3MI0 - chains C and E of the 28 polymer chains in the assembly; structure by X-ray diffraction, 2.20 A resolution.

Chain C (and E):
Molecule: Proteasome subunit beta
From: Mycobacterium tuberculosis
Notes: EC 3.4.25.1; chain E of this document is another copy of the same molecule, construct and numbering; everything in this record applies to it too
Reference sequence: O33245 (PSB_MYCTU); residues 301-534 here correspond to UniProt positions 58-291 (UniProt number = residue number - 243)
Amino-acid sequence (240 residues; each row starts with the number of its first residue):
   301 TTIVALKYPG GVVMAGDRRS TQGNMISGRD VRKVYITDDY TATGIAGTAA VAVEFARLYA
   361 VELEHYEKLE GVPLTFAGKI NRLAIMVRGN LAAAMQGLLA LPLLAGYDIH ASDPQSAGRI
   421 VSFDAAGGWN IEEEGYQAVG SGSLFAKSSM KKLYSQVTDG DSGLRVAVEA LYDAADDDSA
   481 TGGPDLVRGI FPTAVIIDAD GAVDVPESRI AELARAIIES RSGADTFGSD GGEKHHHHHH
Disordered / not traced: 523-540 (chain E: 524-540)
Differences from the reference sequence: expression tag (535-540)
Ligand contacts:
  - dimethylformamide (DMF), molecule 1: Tyr308, Gly460, Ile496, Asp498, Val503
  - dimethylformamide (DMF), molecule 2: Ile326, Ser327, Arg329
  - dimethylformamide (DMF), molecule 3: Ile336, Thr337, Ala360, Val361, Glu364
  - dimethylformamide (DMF), molecule 4: His365, Tyr366, Leu369, Glu370
  - dimethylformamide (DMF), molecule 5: Ala377, Ile380, Asn381, Trp429
  - dimethylformamide (DMF), molecule 6: Tyr472, Ala475, Asp476, Gly483, Pro484
  - SA6 ((2R,3S,4R)-2-[(S)-(1S)-cyclohex-2-en-1-yl(hydroxy)methyl]-4-ethyl-3-hydroxy-3-methyl-5-oxopyrrolidine-2-carbaldehyde): Thr301, Arg319, Ser320, Thr321, Val331, Lys333, Ile345, Ala346, Gly347, Ala349, Ala352, Ser441, Ala480
From the paper describing this entry:
  - catalytic residues: Thr301 (citing earlier work)

Interface between chain C and chain E:
Residue-residue contacts (31):
  Asn324(C) - Asp478(E)
  Asn324(C) - Ser479(E)  hydrogen bond (backbone-backbone)
  Asn324(C) - Ala480(E)
  Met325(C) - Phe445(E)  hydrophobic
  Met325(C) - Asp477(E)
  Ile326(C) - Ala475(E)
  Ile326(C) - Asp476(E)
  Ile326(C) - Asp477(E)  hydrogen bond (backbone-backbone)
  Ile326(C) - Ser479(E)
  Arg329(C) - Asp476(E)  salt bridge
  Arg329(C) - Asp477(E)  salt bridge
  Tyr472(C) - Val487(E)
  Ala475(C) - Ile326(E)
  Asp476(C) - Ile326(E)
  Asp476(C) - Arg329(E)  salt bridge
  Asp476(C) - Arg488(E)  salt bridge
  Asp477(C) - Met325(E)
  Asp477(C) - Ile326(E)  hydrogen bond (backbone-backbone)
  Asp477(C) - Arg329(E)  salt bridge
  Asp478(C) - Asn324(E)
  Ser479(C) - Asn324(E)  hydrogen bond (side chain-backbone)
  Ser479(C) - Ile326(E)
  Ser479(C) - Ser479(E)
  Val487(C) - Tyr472(E)
  Val487(C) - Ile518(E)  hydrophobic
  Val487(C) - Arg521(E)
  Val487(C) - Ser522(E)
  Arg488(C) - Asp476(E)  salt bridge
  Ile518(C) - Val487(E)  hydrophobic
  Arg521(C) - Val487(E)
  Ser522(C) - Val487(E)
Also at the interface, not in a pair above, chain C (20 interface residues in all): Arg319, Ser441, Phe445, Ala480, Leu486
Also at the interface, not in a pair above, chain E (19 interface residues in all): Arg319, Ser441

In short:
20 residues of chain C face 19 of chain E across their interface, with 4 hydrogen bonds and 6 salt bridges.
Polar contacts include Arg329(C)-Asp476(E), Arg329(C)-Asp477(E) and Asp476(C)-Arg488(E). Bound to chain C: 6
copies of dimethylformamide and compound SA6. From the paper: the catalytic residue Thr301(C).
Both chains are Proteasome subunit beta (Mycobacterium tuberculosis). Entry 3MI0 (Crystal Structure of
Mycobacterium Tuberculosis Proteasome at 2.2 A) was determined by X-ray diffraction (same publication as 3MFE
and 3MKA).
